PDB entry 6N7S | electron microscopy, 4.60 A resolution (low resolution: residue-level contacts below are approximate; hydrogen-bond / salt-bridge calls are withheld) | chains A and T of the 7 polymer chains in the assembly

# Chain A
Protein: DNA primase/helicase
Organism: Enterobacteria phage T7
Notes: EC 2.7.7.-, 3.6.4.12
UniProtKB: P03692 (PRIM_BPT7); numbering as in UniProt (aligned over 1-566)
Chain sequence (566 residues; each row starts with the number of its first residue):
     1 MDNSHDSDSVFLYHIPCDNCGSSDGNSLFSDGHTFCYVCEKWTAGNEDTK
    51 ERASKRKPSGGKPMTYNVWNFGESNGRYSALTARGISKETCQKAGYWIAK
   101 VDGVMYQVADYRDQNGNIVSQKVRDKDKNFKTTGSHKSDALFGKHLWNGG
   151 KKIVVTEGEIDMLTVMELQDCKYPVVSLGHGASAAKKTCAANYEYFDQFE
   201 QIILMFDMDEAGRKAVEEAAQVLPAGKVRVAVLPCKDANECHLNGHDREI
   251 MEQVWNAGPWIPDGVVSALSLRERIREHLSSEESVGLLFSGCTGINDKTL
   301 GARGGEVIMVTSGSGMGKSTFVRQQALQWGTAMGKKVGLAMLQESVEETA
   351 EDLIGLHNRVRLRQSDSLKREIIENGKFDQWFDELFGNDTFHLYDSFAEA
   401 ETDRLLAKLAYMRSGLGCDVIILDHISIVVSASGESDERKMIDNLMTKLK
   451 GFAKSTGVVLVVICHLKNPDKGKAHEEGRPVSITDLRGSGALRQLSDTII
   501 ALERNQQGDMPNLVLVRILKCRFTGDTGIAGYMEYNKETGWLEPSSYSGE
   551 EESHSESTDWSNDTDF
Not modelled in the structure: 1-263, 281-284, 397-401, 431-436, 550-566
Construct notes: engineered mutation Gln343 (Glu in P03692)
Curated features (UniProtKB/Swiss-Prot):
  - zinc finger: Cys17 to Cys39 (C4-like)
  - region: Glu550 to Phe566 (Binding to viral DNA polymerase)
  - binding site (Zn(2+)): Cys17, Cys20, Cys36, Cys39
  - binding site (Mg(2+)): Glu157, Asp207, Asp237
  - binding site (ATP): Ser312 to Ser319
  - site (dTTP/dATP binding): Arg361, His465, Arg504, Arg522, Tyr535
Ligand contacts: dTTP (TTP): Gln494, Arg522, Phe523, Thr524, Gly525
Reported in the primary citation:
  - mutagenesis - E343Q: abolished catalytic activity (citing earlier work)
  - mutagenesis - E343Q: increased binding to the 25-nt DNA strand (chain T) (citing earlier work)
  - specificity-determining residues: His33 (citing earlier work)

# Chain T
Molecule: 25-nt DNA strand
Sequence (25 nucleotides; row label = number of the first residue in the row):
     1 TGGTCTTTTTTTTTTTTTTTTTTTT
Not modelled in the structure: 1-5, 19-25

# Interface between chain A and chain T
Contacting residue pairs (12):
  Asp437(A) with DT15(T); DT16(T)
  Glu438(A) with DT16(T)
  Arg439(A) with DT15(T); DT16(T)
  Asn468(A) with DT18(T)
  Asp470(A) with DT18(T)
  Leu486(A) with DT17(T)
  Arg487(A) with DT17(T); DT18(T)
  Gly488(A) with DT16(T); DT17(T)
Also at the interface, not in a pair above, chain A (11 interface residues in all): Lys467, Ser489, Gly490

# Summary
Chain A and chain T form an interface of 11 and 4 residues respectively. Ligands of chain A: dTTP. Curated
annotation (UniProt) lists 4 Zn2+-binding residues, 3 Mg2+-binding residues and 8 ATP-binding residues on
chain A. From the paper: E343Q of chain A abolishes catalytic activity; the specificity determinant His33(A).
Chain A is DNA primase/helicase (Enterobacteria phage T7) and chain T is a 25-nt DNA strand; the structure,
Structure of bacteriophage T7 E343Q mutant gp4 helicase-primase in complex with ssDNA, dTTP, AC dinucleotide
and ..., was determined by electron microscopy together with 6N7I, 6N7N, 6N7T, 6N7V, 6N7W, 6N9U and 3 further
entries from the same study.
